Entry 4LRY (X-ray diffraction, 2.83 A resolution); this record covers chains C and D of the 4 polymer chains in the assembly.

# Chain C (and D)
Protein: PTS-dependent dihydroxyacetone kinase operon regulatory protein
From: Escherichia coli
Notes: chain D of this document is another copy of the same molecule, construct and numbering; everything in this record applies to it too
UniProtKB: P76016 (DHAR_ECOLI); residues 1-318 here = UniProt positions 1-318
Amino-acid sequence (318 residues; each row starts with the number of its first residue):
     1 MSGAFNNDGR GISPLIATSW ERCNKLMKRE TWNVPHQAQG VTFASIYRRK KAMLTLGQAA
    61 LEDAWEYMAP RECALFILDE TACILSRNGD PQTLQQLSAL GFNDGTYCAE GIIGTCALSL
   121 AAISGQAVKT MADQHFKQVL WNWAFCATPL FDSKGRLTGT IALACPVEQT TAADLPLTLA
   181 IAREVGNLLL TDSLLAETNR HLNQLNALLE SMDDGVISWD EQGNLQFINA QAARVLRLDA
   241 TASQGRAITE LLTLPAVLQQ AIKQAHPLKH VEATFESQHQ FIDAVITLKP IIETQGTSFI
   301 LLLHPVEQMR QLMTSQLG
Unresolved in the structure: 1-12, 307-318

# Chain C / chain D interface
Contacting residue pairs (93):
  A59(C) - R183(D)
  A60(C) - R183(D)
  D63(C) - L179(D)
  D63(C) - R183(D)  salt bridge
  A64(C) - P176(D)
  Y67(C) - Q126(D)  hydrogen bond
  Y67(C) - A127(D)
  Y67(C) - P176(D)
  Y67(C) - L179(D)  hydrophobic
  M68(C) - A172(D)
  M68(C) - A173(D)  hydrophobic
  M68(C) - P176(D)  hydrophobic
  R71(C) - A172(D)
  Q126(C) - Y67(D)  hydrogen bond
  A127(C) - Y67(D)
  T171(C) - T171(D)
  T171(C) - A173(D)
  A172(C) - M68(D)
  A172(C) - R71(D)
  A173(C) - M68(D)  hydrophobic
  A173(C) - T171(D)
  A173(C) - A173(D)  hydrophobic
  A173(C) - D174(D)
  D174(C) - A173(D)
  L175(C) - Y67(D)
  P176(C) - A64(D)
  P176(C) - Y67(D)
  P176(C) - M68(D)  hydrophobic
  P176(C) - L177(D)
  L177(C) - P176(D)
  L177(C) - L177(D)
  L179(C) - D63(D)
  L179(C) - Y67(D)  hydrophobic
  A180(C) - L177(D)  hydrophobic
  A180(C) - A180(D)  hydrophobic
  R183(C) - A59(D)
  R183(C) - A60(D)
  R183(C) - D63(D)  salt bridge
  R183(C) - E184(D)  salt bridge
  E184(C) - R183(D)  salt bridge
  E184(C) - E184(D)
  E184(C) - N187(D)  hydrogen bond
  N187(C) - E184(D)  hydrogen bond
  N187(C) - L188(D)
  L188(C) - N187(D)
  L188(C) - L188(D)  hydrophobic
  T191(C) - L188(D)
  T191(C) - T191(D)  hydrogen bond
  L195(C) - L195(D)  hydrophobic
  L195(C) - T198(D)
  T198(C) - L195(D)
  T198(C) - T198(D)
  T198(C) - N199(D)
  T198(C) - L202(D)
  N199(C) - T198(D)
  R200(C) - E293(D)  salt bridge
  R200(C) - Q295(D)
  H201(C) - L202(D)
  L202(C) - H201(D)
  L202(C) - L202(D)
  L202(C) - L205(D)  hydrophobic
  L205(C) - L202(D)
  L205(C) - L205(D)  hydrophobic
  L205(C) - N206(D)
  L205(C) - L209(D)  hydrophobic
  L205(C) - F227(D)  hydrophobic
  N206(C) - L205(D)
  L208(C) - L209(D)  hydrophobic
  L208(C) - S218(D)
  L208(C) - F227(D)  hydrophobic
  L209(C) - L205(D)  hydrophobic
  L209(C) - L209(D)  hydrophobic
  L209(C) - M212(D)  hydrophobic
  S211(C) - K289(D)
  S211(C) - I291(D)
  S211(C) - I300(D)
  M212(C) - L209(D)  hydrophobic
  M212(C) - M212(D)  hydrophobic
  M212(C) - K289(D)
  M212(C) - L302(D)  hydrophobic
  D213(C) - K289(D)
  S218(C) - L208(D)
  Q226(C) - Q204(D)  hydrogen bond
  F227(C) - L208(D)  hydrophobic
  K289(C) - S211(D)  hydrogen bond (side chain-backbone)
  K289(C) - M212(D)  hydrogen bond (side chain-backbone)
  K289(C) - D213(D)  salt bridge
  I291(C) - A207(D)
  I291(C) - L208(D)  hydrophobic
  I291(C) - S211(D)
  I300(C) - L208(D)
  I300(C) - S211(D)
  L302(C) - M212(D)  hydrophobic
Other interface residues (no listed pair), chain C (50 interface residues in all): I181, D192, L194, Q204, A207, V216, H304
Other interface residues (no listed pair), chain D (55 interface residues in all): L175, I181, D192, L194, R200, V216, Q226, K269, H270, T287, H304

# Overview
The interface between chain C and chain D involves 50 residues on one side and 55 on the other; the contacts
include 8 hydrogen bonds and 6 salt bridges. Polar pairs include D63(C)-R183(D), R183(C)-E184(D) and
R200(C)-E293(D).
Chain C and chain D are both PTS-dependent dihydroxyacetone kinase operon regulatory protein (Escherichia
coli); the structure, Crystal Structure of the E.coli DhaR(N)-DhaK(T79L) complex, was determined by X-ray
diffraction, deposited together with 4LRX and 4LRZ.
